PDB entry 6LJL | X-ray diffraction, 1.73 A resolution | chain A

# Chain A
Name: Heparinase II/III-like protein
Source organism: Bacteroides intestinalis DSM 17393
UniProt: B3C5J6 (B3C5J6_9BACE); residues 1-868 here = UniProt positions 1-868
Sequence (876 residues; row label = number of the first residue in the row):
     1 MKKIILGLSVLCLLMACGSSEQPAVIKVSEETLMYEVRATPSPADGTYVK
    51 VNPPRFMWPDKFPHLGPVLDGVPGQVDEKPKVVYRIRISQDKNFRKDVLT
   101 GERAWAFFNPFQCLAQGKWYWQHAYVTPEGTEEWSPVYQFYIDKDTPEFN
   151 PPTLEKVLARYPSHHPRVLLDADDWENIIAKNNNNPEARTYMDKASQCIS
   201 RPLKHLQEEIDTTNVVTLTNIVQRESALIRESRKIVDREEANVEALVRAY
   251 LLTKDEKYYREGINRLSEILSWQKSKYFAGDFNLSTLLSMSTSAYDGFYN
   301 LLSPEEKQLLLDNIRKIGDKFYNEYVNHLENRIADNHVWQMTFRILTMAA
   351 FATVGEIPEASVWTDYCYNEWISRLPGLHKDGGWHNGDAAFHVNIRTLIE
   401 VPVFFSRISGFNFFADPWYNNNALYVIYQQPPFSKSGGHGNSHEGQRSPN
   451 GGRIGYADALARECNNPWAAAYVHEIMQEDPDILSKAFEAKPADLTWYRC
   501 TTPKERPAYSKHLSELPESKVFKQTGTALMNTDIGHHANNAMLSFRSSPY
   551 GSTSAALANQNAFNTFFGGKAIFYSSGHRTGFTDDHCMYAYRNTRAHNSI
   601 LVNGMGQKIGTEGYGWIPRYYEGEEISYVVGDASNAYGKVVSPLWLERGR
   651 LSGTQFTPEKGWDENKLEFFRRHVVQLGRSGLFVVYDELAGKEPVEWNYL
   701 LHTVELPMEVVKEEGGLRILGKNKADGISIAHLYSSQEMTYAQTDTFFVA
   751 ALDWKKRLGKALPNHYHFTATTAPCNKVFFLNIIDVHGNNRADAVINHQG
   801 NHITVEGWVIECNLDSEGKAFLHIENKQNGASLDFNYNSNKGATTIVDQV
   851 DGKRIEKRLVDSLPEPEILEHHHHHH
Not modelled in the structure: 1-23, 865-876
Sequence notes: engineered mutation A390 (Tyr in B3C5J6), A555 (His in B3C5J6); expression tag (869-876)
Residues lining bound ligands:
  - Ca2+ (CA), molecule 1: N336, Q340, W384, H385, N386, A390, N394
  - Ca2+ (CA), molecule 2: H439, G440, R546, A556, L557, N559
From the paper describing this entry:
  - mutagenesis - D335A, Y390A/H555A: abolished catalytic activity
  - binding site for n,O6-disulfo-glucosamine: D70, S226, R230, R233, R332, N336, H337, S554, R648, K755, R757
  - catalytic residues: H337
  - mutagenesis - H337A: abolished catalytic activity on DeltaUA2S1-4GlcNS6S1-4IdoA2S1-4GlcNS6S
  - mutagenesis - P67A, D70H/D281H/D335H, D70H/D281N/D335H, D70N, D70N/D281N/D335N, D281A, D281H, D281N: decreased catalytic activity

# In short
Bound to chain A: Ca2+. From the paper: the catalytic residue H337; P67A, D70H/D281H/D335H and
D70H/D281N/D335H, among others, reduce catalytic activity; 11 substitutions were tested in all.
Chain A is Heparinase II/III-like protein (Bacteroides intestinalis DSM 17393); the structure, Crystal
Structure of exoHep-Y390A/H555A complexed with a tetrasaccharide substrate, was determined by X-ray
diffraction (same publication as 6LJA).
